Entry 5JL7 (X-ray diffraction, 3.10 A resolution); this record covers chain A.

# Chain A
Protein: Aromatase
Organism: Homo sapiens
Notes: EC 1.14.14.14
UniProtKB: P11511 (CP19A_HUMAN); residue numbers follow UniProt; this construct covers 1-503
Chain sequence (503 residues; each row starts with the number of its first residue):
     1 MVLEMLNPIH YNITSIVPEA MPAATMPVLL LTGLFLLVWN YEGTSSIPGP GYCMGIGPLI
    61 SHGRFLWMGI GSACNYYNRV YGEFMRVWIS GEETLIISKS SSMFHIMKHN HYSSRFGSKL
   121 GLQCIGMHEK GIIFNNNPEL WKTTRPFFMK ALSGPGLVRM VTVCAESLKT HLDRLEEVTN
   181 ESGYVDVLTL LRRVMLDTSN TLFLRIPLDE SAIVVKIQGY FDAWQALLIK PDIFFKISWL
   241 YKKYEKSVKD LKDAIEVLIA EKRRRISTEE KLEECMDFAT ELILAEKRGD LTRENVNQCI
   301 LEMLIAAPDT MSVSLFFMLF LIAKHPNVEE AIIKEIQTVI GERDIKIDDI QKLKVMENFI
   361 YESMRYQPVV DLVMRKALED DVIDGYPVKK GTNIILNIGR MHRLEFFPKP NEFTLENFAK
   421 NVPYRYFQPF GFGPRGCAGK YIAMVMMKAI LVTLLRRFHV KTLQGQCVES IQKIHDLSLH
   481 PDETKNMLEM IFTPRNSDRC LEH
Disordered / not traced: 1-44, 497-503
Bound ions: heme Fe near C437 (its only coordinating residue here)
Small-molecule neighbours:
  - 4-androstene-3-17-dione (ASD): R115, I133, F134, F221, W224, I305, A306, D309, T310, V370, L372, V373, M374, L477
  - heme (HEM): M107, R115, I132, I133, W141, R145, F148, L152, M303, A306, A307, T310, M311, S314, M364, V370, V373, R375, P429, F430, G431, F432, R435, G436, C437, A438, G439, A443, M446, M447
Curated features (UniProtKB/Swiss-Prot):
  - binding site (substrate): D309, M374
  - binding site (heme): C437
  - natural variant: R192 (R192H: In AROD), R264 (R264C: 1.6 fold decrease in affinity for androstenedione substrate; R264H: 2.5 fold decrease in affinity for androstenedione substrate), S314 (S314P: Found in deaf patients; uncertain significance), R365 (R365Q: In AROD), R375 (R375C: In AROD; R375L), R435 (R435C: In AROD), C437 (C437Y: In AROD)
From the paper describing this entry:
  - mutagenesis - K440Q: abolished catalytic activity (citing earlier work)
  - post-translational modification sites: Y361 (citing earlier work)

# In short
Bound to chain A: heme and 4-androstene-3-17-dione. From UniProt: substrate-binding residues D309 and M374 and
heme-binding residue C437. From the paper: K440Q abolishes catalytic activity; a modification site at Y361.
Chain A is Aromatase (Homo sapiens); the structure, Human placental aromatase cytochrome P450 (CYP19A1):
androstenedione complex #3, was determined by X-ray diffraction together with 5JKV, 5JKW, 5JL6 and 5JL9 from
the same study.
